9E1W - chains H and I of the 11 polymer chains in the assembly; structure by electron microscopy, 3.20 A resolution.

== Chain H ==
Protein: Histone H2B 1.1
Source organism: Xenopus laevis
Reference sequence: P02281 (H2B11_XENLA); residues -3 to 122 here correspond to UniProt positions 1-126 (UniProt number = residue number + 4)
Sequence (126 residues; each row starts with the number of its first residue; numbers below 1 keep their minus sign (Met-3 is residue -3)):
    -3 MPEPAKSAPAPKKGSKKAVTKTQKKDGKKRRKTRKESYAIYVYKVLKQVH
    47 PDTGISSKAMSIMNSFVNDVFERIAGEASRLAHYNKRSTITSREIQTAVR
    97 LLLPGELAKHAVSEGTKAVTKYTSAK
Not modelled in the structure: -3 to 26
Construct notes: engineered mutation Thr29 (Ser33 in P02281)
UniProt features mapped onto this chain:
  - modified residue: Lys2 (N6-acetyllysine), Lys9 (N6-acetyllysine), Ser11 (Phosphoserine), Lys12 (N6-acetyllysine), Lys17 (N6-acetyllysine)
  - glycosylation: Ser109 (O-linked (GlcNAc) serine)
  - cross-link: Lys117 (Glycyl lysine isopeptide (Lys-Gly) (interchain with G-Cter in ubiquitin))

== Chain I ==
Molecule: 151-nt DNA strand
Source organism: Homo sapiens
Sequence (151 nucleotides; numbered -74 to 76; the number before each row is that of its first residue; numbers below 1 keep their minus sign (DC-74 is residue -74)):
   -74 CACAGGATGTATATATCTGACACGTGCCTGGAGACTAGGGAGTAATCCCC
   -24 TTGGCGGTTAAAACGCGGGGGACAGCGCGTACGTGCGTTTAAGCGGTGCT
    26 AGAGCTGTCTACGACCAATTGAGCGGCCTCGGCACCGGGATTCTCCAGGG
    76 C

== Interface between chain H and chain I ==
Contacting residue pairs (13; chain H residue first):
  Thr29(H) with DT31(I), phosphate contact
  Arg30(H) with DG-45(I), salt bridge to the phosphate
  Tyr39(H) with DA-53(I), hydrogen bond to the phosphate
  Gly50(H) with DA-53(I), phosphate contact
  Ile51(H) with DA-53(I), phosphate contact
  Ser52(H) with DC-54(I), phosphate contact
  Ser53(H) with DC-54(I), hydrogen bond to the phosphate
  Arg83(H) with DA-34(I), phosphate contact; DG-33(I), salt bridge to the phosphate
  Ser84(H) with DG-35(I), phosphate contact; DA-34(I), hydrogen bond to the phosphate
  Thr85(H) with DG-35(I), phosphate contact; DA-34(I), hydrogen bond to the phosphate
Other interface residues (no listed pair), chain H (13 interface residues in all): Arg27, Glu32, Lys82
Other interface residues (no listed pair), chain I (10 interface residues in all): DC-52, DG-49, DT-46

== Overview ==
The interface between chain H and chain I involves 13 residues on one side and 10 on the other, with 4
hydrogen bonds and 2 salt bridges. Polar pairs include Tyr39(H)-DA-53(I), Ser53(H)-DC-54(I) and
Ser84(H)-DA-34(I).
Here chain H is Histone H2B 1.1 (Xenopus laevis) and chain I is a 151-nt DNA strand (Homo sapiens). Entry 9E1W
(Snf2h bound nucleosome complex - ClassC3) was determined by electron microscopy (same publication as 9E1L,
9E1M, 9E1N, 9E1O, 9E1P, 9E1Q and 4 further entries).
